PDB entry 6QLF | electron microscopy, 3.45 A resolution | chains Q and Y of the 8 polymer chains in the assembly

== Chain Q ==
Protein: Inner kinetochore subunit OKP1
Organism: Saccharomyces cerevisiae
Reference sequence: P53298 (CENPQ_YEAST); residues 1-406 here = UniProt positions 1-406
Chain sequence (406 residues; each row starts with the number of its first residue):
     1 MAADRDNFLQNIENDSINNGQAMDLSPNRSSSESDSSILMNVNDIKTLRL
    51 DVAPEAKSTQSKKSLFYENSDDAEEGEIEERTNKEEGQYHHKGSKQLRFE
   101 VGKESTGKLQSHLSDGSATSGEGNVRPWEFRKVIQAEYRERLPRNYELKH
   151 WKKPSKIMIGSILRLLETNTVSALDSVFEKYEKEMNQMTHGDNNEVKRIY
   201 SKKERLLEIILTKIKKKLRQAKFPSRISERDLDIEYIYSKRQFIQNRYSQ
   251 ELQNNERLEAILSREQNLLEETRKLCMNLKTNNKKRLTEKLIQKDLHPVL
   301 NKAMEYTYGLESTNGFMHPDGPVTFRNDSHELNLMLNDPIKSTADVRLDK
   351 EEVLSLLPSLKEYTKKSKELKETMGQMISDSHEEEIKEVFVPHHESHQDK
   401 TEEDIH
Unresolved in the structure: 1-160, 191-192, 220-228, 304-319, 392-406

== Chain Y ==
Protein: Inner kinetochore subunit NKP1
Organism: Saccharomyces cerevisiae
Reference sequence: Q12493 (NKP1_YEAST); residues 1-238 here = UniProt positions 1-238
Chain sequence (238 residues; numbered 1 to 238; the number before each row is that of its first residue):
     1 MTDTYNSISNFIENELTALLSSDDYLMDDLAGELPNEVCRLLKAQVIEKR
    51 KDAMSRGKQDLLSKEIYDNESELRASQSQQIMELVGDIPKYSLGSELRNR
   101 VEGEPQSTSIERLIEDVLKLPQMEVADEEEVEVENDLKVLSEYSNLRKDL
   151 ILKCQALQIGESKLSDILSQTNSINSLTTSIKEASEDDDISEYFATYNGK
   201 LVVALEEMKLLLEEAVKTFGNSPEKREKIKKILSELKK
Unresolved in the structure: 1, 33-34, 124-135

== How chain Q and chain Y interact ==
Contacting residue pairs (47; chain Q residue first):
  Tyr238(Q) with Glu13(Y); Arg56(Y)
  Arg241(Q) with Glu13(Y), salt bridge; Arg56(Y), hydrogen bond (side chain-backbone)
  Gln245(Q) with Ser9(Y), hydrogen bond
  Tyr248(Q) with Tyr5(Y), hydrophobic; Lys64(Y)
  Ser249(Q) with Tyr5(Y); Asn6(Y)
  Leu252(Q) with Tyr5(Y), hydrophobic; Tyr67(Y), hydrophobic
  Gln253(Q) with Thr2(Y); Asp3(Y), hydrogen bond (side chain-backbone)
  Glu256(Q) with Tyr67(Y), hydrogen bond; Arg74(Y), salt bridge
  Ser263(Q) with Gln79(Y), hydrogen bond
  Asn267(Q) with Met82(Y)
  Leu268(Q) with Tyr91(Y), hydrophobic
  Glu271(Q) with Tyr91(Y), hydrogen bond
  Ile340(Q) with Gln155(Y); Ile159(Y), hydrophobic
  Lys341(Q) with Leu118(Y); Gln158(Y)
  Thr343(Q) with Arg147(Y); Ile151(Y); Gln155(Y)
  Val346(Q) with Arg147(Y); Ile151(Y), hydrophobic; Leu152(Y), hydrophobic; Gln155(Y)
  Arg347(Q) with Gln155(Y)
  Leu348(Q) with Gln155(Y)
  Glu352(Q) with Leu152(Y)
  Val353(Q) with Ala156(Y), hydrophobic; Ile159(Y), hydrophobic
  Leu356(Q) with Lys153(Y); Ala156(Y), hydrophobic
  Leu357(Q) with Ala156(Y), hydrophobic; Gly160(Y)
  Tyr363(Q) with Lys163(Y); Ile167(Y), hydrophobic; Gln170(Y)
  Met377(Q) with Phe194(Y)
  Ser381(Q) with Leu201(Y)
  Ile386(Q) with Leu205(Y), hydrophobic
  Phe390(Q) with Ile232(Y); Leu236(Y), hydrophobic
Interface residues without a listed pair, chain Q (37 interface residues in all): Gln242, Arg264, Ser342, Ala344, Asp349, Leu360, Ser367, Leu370, Asp380, Val391
Interface residues without a listed pair, chain Y (38 interface residues in all): Asn10, Gln59, Ser71, Gln122, Lys148, Asn198, Leu233

== Overview ==
37 residues of chain Q and 38 residues of chain Y are in contact; the contacts include 6 hydrogen bonds and 2
salt bridges. Among the polar pairs are Arg241(Q)-Glu13(Y), Glu256(Q)-Arg74(Y) and Arg241(Q)-Arg56(Y).
Chain Q is Inner kinetochore subunit OKP1 and chain Y is Inner kinetochore subunit NKP1, both from
Saccharomyces cerevisiae; the structure, Structure of inner kinetochore CCAN complex with mask1, was
determined by electron microscopy together with 6QLD and 6QLE from the same study.
